6DP9 - chains A and C of the 4 polymer chains in the assembly; structure by X-ray diffraction, 1.40 A resolution.

== Chain A ==
Molecule: Ribonuclease H
From: Bacillus halodurans (strain ATCC BAA-125 / DSM 18197 / FERM 7344 / JCM 9153 / C-125)
Notes: EC 3.1.26.4
Reference sequence: Q9KEI9 (RNH1_BACHD); residues 61-196 here = UniProt positions 61-196
Amino-acid sequence (136 residues; row label = number of the first residue in the row):
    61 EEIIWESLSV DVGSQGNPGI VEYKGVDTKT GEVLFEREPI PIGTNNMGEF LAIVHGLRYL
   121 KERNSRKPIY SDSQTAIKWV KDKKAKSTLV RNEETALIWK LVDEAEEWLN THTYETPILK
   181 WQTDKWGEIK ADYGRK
Not modelled in the structure: 195-196
Ion coordination: Mn2+ site 1: Asp71, Asp192 (shared with 1 residue of chain b); Mn2+ site 2: Asp71, Glu109, Asp132 (shared with 1 residue of chain b); K+ site 1: Asp71, Glu109, Asp132 (shared with 1 residue of chain B; 1 residue of chain b); K+ site 2: Asp71, Val72, Asp192 (shared with 2 residues of chain b)
UniProt features mapped onto this chain:
  - binding site (Mg(2+)): Asp71, Glu109, Asp132, Asp192
  - mutagenesis: Glu109 (E109Q: Loss of activity), Asp132 (D132N: Loss of activity), Glu188 (E188A: Strongly reduces activity; E188Q: No effect), Asp192 (D192N: Strongly reduced activity with manganese. Loss of activity with magnesium)

== Chain C ==
Molecule: 6-nt DNA strand
Sequence (6 nucleotides; numbered 1 to 6; the number before each row is that of its first residue):
     1 CGATGT
Ion coordination: K+: DT4, DG5

== Chain A / chain C interface ==
Residue-residue contacts (20):
  Asn77(A) with DA3(C), hydrogen bond to the base; DT4(C), hydrogen bond to the sugar
  Pro78(A) with DA3(C), phosphate contact; DT4(C), phosphate contact
  Thr104(A) with DT4(C), phosphate contact; DG5(C), hydrogen bond to the phosphate
  Asn105(A) with DT4(C), hydrogen bond to the base
  Asn106(A) with DT4(C), hydrogen bond to the base; DG5(C), hydrogen bond to the sugar
  Met107(A) with DG5(C), phosphate contact
  Gln134(A) with DG5(C), base contact; DT6(C), base contact
  Thr135(A) with DG5(C), sugar contact
  Lys138(A) with DT6(C), phosphate contact
  Trp139(A) with DG5(C), phosphate contact; DT6(C), hydrogen bond to the phosphate
  Lys146(A) with DG5(C), sugar contact; DT6(C), salt bridge to the phosphate
  Ser147(A) with DG5(C), hydrogen bond to the phosphate
  Thr148(A) with DG5(C), hydrogen bond to the phosphate
Interface residues without a listed pair, chain A (14 interface residues in all): Leu149
Interface residues without a listed pair, chain C (5 interface residues in all): DG2

== Overview ==
Chain A and chain C form an interface of 14 and 5 residues respectively, with 9 hydrogen bonds and 1 salt
bridge. Polar pairs include Asn77(A)-DA3(C), Asn105(A)-DT4(C) and Asn106(A)-DT4(C). From UniProt: 4
Mg2+-binding residues and 4 mutagenesis sites on chain A.
Chain A is Ribonuclease H (Bacillus halodurans (strain ATCC BAA-125 / DSM 18197 / FERM 7344 / JCM 9153 /
C-125)) and chain C is a 6-nt DNA strand; the structure, Crystal Structure of Bacillus Halodurans Ribonuclease
H1 in Complex with an RNA/DNA Hybrid: Reaction in 2 ..., was determined by X-ray diffraction together with
6DMN, 6DMV, 6DO8, 6DO9, 6DOA, 6DOB and 46 further entries from the same study.
